Entry 9CPO (electron microscopy, 3.50 A resolution); this record covers chains A and P of the 6 polymer chains in the assembly.

[Chain A]
Molecule: RNA-directed RNA polymerase nsp12
Source organism: Infectious bronchitis virus
Notes: EC 2.7.7.48, 2.7.7.50
UniProt: P0C6Y3 (R1AB_IBVM); residues 8-937 here correspond to UniProt positions 3938-4867 (UniProt number = residue number + 3930)
Sequence (930 residues; numbered 8 to 937; the number before each row is that of its first residue):
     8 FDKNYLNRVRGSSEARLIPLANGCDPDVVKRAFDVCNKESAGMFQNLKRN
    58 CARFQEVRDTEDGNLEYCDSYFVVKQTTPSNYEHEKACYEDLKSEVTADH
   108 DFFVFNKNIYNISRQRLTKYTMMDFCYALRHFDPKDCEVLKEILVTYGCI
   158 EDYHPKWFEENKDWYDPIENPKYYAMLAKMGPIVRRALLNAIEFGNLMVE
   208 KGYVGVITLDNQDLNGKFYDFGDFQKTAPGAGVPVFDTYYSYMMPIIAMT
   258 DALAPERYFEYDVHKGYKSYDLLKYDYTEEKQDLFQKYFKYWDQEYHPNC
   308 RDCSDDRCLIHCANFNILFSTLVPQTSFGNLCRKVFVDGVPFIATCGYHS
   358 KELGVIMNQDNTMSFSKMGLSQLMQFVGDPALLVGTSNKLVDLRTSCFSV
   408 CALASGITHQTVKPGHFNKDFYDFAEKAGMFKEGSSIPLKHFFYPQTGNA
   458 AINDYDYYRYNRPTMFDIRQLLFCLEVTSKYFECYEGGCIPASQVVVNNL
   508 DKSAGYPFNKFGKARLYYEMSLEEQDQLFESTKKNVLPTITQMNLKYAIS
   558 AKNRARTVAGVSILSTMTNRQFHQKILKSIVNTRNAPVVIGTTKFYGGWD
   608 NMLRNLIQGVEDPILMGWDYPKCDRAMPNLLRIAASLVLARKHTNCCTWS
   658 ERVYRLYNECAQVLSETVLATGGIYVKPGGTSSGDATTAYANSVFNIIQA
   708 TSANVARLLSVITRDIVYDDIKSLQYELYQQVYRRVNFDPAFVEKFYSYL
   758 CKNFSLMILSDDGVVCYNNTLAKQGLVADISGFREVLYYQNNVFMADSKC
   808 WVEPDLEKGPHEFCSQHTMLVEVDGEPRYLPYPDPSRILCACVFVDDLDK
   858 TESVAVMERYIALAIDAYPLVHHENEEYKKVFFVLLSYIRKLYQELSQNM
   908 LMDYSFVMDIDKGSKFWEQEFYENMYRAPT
Curated features (UniProtKB/Swiss-Prot):
  - region: Thr590 to Pro628 (RdRp Palm N-ter)
  - active site: Ser767, Asp768, Asp769
  - binding site (Zn(2+)): His304, Cys310, Cys315, Cys319, Cys496, His650, Cys653, Cys654
Ion coordination: Zn2+ site 1: His304, Cys310, Cys315, Cys319; Zn2+ site 2: Cys496, His650, Cys653, Cys654
What the authors report for this chain:
  - conformationally variable residues (loop rearrangement): Arg264 to Asp278
  - contacts within the chain: Glu263-Lys294 (salt bridge), Tyr274-Tyr277 (pi stacking)
  - mutagenesis - Y268S, H271R: decreased catalytic activity
  - mutagenesis - Y268S, H271R: decreased binding to RNA

[Chain P]
Molecule: RNA Primer
Sequence (30 nucleotides; row label = number of the first residue in the row):
     4 UCUCCUAAGAAGCUAUUAAAAUCACAGAUU

[Chain A / chain P interface]
Residue-residue contacts - 13 pairs, chain A then chain P:
  Arg522(A) - A27(P)  salt bridge to the phosphate
  Ser767(A) - U33(P)  hydrogen bond to the sugar
  Asp768(A) - U33(P)  sugar contact
  Asp769(A) - U33(P)  sugar contact
  Cys821(A) - U32(P)  hydrogen bond to the sugar
  Ser822(A) - U32(P)  phosphate contact
  Ser822(A) - U33(P)  phosphate contact
  Arg844(A) - A31(P)  salt bridge to the phosphate
  Arg844(A) - U32(P)  salt bridge to the phosphate
  Lys857(A) - G30(P)  phosphate contact
  Arg866(A) - G30(P)  phosphate contact
  Ala869(A) - G30(P)  sugar contact
  Asp873(A) - A31(P)  sugar contact
Also at the interface, not in a pair above, chain A (15 interface residues in all): Leu766, Gln823, Ala848, Leu870
Also at the interface, not in a pair above, chain P (6 interface residues in all): A29

[In short]
15 residues of chain A face 6 of chain P across their interface, with 2 hydrogen bonds and 3 salt bridges.
Polar pairs include Ser767(A)-U33(P), Cys821(A)-U32(P) and Arg522(A)-A27(P). From UniProt: 3 active-site
residues and 8 Zn2+-binding residues on chain A. The paper reports that Y268S and H271R of chain A reduce
catalytic activity; conformational variability at Arg264(A).
Chain A is RNA-directed RNA polymerase nsp12 (Infectious bronchitis virus) and chain P is RNA Primer; the
structure, Infectious bronchitis virus core polymerase complex, was determined by electron microscopy.
